Entry 1FT6 (X-ray diffraction, 1.80 A resolution); this record covers chain A.

== Chain A ==
Molecule: Cytochrome C554
From: Nitrosomonas europaea
Reference sequence: Q57142 (C554_NITEU); residues 1-211 here correspond to UniProt positions 25-235 (UniProt number = residue number + 24)
Sequence (211 residues; numbered 1 to 211; the number before each row is that of its first residue):
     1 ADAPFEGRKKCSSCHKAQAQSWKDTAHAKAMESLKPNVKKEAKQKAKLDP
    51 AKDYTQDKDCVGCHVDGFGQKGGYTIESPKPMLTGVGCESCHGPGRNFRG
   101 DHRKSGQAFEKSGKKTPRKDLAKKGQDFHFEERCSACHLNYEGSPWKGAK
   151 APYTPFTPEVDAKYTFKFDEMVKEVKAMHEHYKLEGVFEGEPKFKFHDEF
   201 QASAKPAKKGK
Unresolved in the structure: 209-211
Glycans and other covalent adducts: heme c (HEC) linked to Cys11, Cys14, Cys60, Cys63, Cys88, Cys91, Cys134, Cys137
Metal / ion sites: heme c Fe (4 sites), coordinated by His15, His27, His64, His92, His102, His138, His179
Residues lining bound ligands:
  - dithionite (DTN): Gly62, Phe68, Gln70, Ala136, Asn140, Lys150
  - heme c (HEC), molecule 1: Lys10, His15, Glu89, His92, Gly95, Phe98, Arg99, His102, Arg103, Gly106, Arg118, Gln126, Phe128, Leu184, Glu185, Gly186, Val187, Phe188, His197
  - heme c (HEC), molecule 2: Ser12, His15, Gln18, Ala19, Trp22, His27, Val86, Gly87, His92, Phe130, Val172, Met178, His179, Glu180, His181, Tyr182, Leu184, Phe194, His197, Phe200, Gln201
  - heme c (HEC), molecule 3: Ala26, His27, Lys29, Ala30, Ser33, Lys39, Gly62, His64, Val65, Val86, Ser90, Phe130, Arg133, His138, Phe166, Phe168, Met171, Val172, Glu174, Lys176, Ala177, Met178
  - heme c (HEC), molecule 4: Ser33, Leu34, Lys39, Ala42, Lys43, Leu48, Tyr54, Asp59, His64, Ala136, His138, Asn140, Pro152, Tyr153, Thr154, Pro155, Phe156, Lys163, Tyr164
  - sulfite ion (SO3): Gly106, Phe109, Glu110, Glu185, Val187
Curated features (UniProtKB/Swiss-Prot):
  - binding site (heme): Cys11, Cys14, His15, His27, Cys60, Cys63, His64, Cys88, Cys91, His92, His102, Cys134, Cys137, His138, His179

== Summary ==
Ligands of chain A: sulfite ion and dithionite. Heme c is covalently linked to Cys11, Cys60, Cys88 and Cys134.
His15 and His102 coordinate a heme c Fe ion. UniProt lists 15 heme-binding residues.
Chain A is Cytochrome C554 (Nitrosomonas europaea); the structure, Reduced state of cytochrome C554 from
nitrosomonas europaea, was determined by X-ray diffraction together with 1FT5 from the same study.
